8GTW - chain A; structure by X-ray diffraction, 1.85 A resolution.

Chain A:
Name: 3C-like proteinase
Source organism: Severe acute respiratory syndrome coronavirus 2
Notes: EC 3.4.22.69
UniProt: P0DTC1 (R1A_SARS2); residues 1-306 here correspond to UniProt positions 3264-3569 (UniProt number = residue number + 3263)
Chain sequence (306 residues; each row starts with the number of its first residue):
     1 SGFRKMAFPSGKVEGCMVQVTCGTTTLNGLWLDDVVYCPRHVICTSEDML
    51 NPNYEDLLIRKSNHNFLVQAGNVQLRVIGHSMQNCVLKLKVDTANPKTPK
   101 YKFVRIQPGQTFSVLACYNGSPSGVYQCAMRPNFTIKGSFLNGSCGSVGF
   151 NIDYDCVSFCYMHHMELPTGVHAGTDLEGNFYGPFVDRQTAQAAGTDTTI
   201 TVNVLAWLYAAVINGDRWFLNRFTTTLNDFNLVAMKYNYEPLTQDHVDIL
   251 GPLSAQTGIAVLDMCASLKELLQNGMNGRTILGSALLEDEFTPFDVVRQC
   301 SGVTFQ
Ligand contacts: K9U ((2S)-4-(3,4-dichlorophenyl)-1-[(2-oxidanylidene-1H-quinolin-4-yl)carbonyl]-N-[3,3,3-tris(fluoranyl)propyl]piperazine-2-carboxamide): Thr25, His41, Cys44, Met49, Tyr54, Phe140, Leu141, Asn142, Gly143, Ser144, Cys145, His163, His164, Met165, Glu166, His172, Val186, Asp187, Arg188

In short:
Ligands of chain A: compound K9U.
Chain A is 3C-like proteinase (Severe acute respiratory syndrome coronavirus 2); the structure, SARS-CoV-2 3CL
protease (3CLpro) in complex with compound JZD-26, was determined by X-ray diffraction, deposited together
with 8Y42, 8Y44 and 8GTV.
